Entry 1X07 (X-ray diffraction, 2.20 A resolution); this record covers chain A.

Chain A:
Molecule: Undecaprenyl pyrophosphate synthetase
Organism: Escherichia coli
Notes: EC 2.5.1.31
Reference sequence: P60472 (UPPS_ECOLI); numbering as in UniProt (aligned over 1-253)
Amino-acid sequence (253 residues; row label = number of the first residue in the row):
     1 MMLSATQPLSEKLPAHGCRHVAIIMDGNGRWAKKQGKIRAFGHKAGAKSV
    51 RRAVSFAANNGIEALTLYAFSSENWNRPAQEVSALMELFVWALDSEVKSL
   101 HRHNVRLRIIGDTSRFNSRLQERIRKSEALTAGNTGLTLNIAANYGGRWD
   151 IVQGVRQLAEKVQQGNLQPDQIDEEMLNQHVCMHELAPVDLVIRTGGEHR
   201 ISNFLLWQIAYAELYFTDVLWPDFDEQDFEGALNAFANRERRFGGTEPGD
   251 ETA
Unresolved in the structure: 1-9, 241-253
Metal / ion sites: Mg2+: D26 (together with 3-methylbut-3-enyl trihydrogen diphosphate)
Small-molecule neighbours: 3-methylbut-3-enyl trihydrogen diphosphate (IPE): M25, D26, G27, N28, G29, R30, R39, H43, Y68, A69, N74, R77, L85
Reported in the primary citation:
  - Mg2+ coordination: D26
  - mutagenesis - D26A: abolished binding to IPP
  - mutagenesis - D26A (1000-fold), H43A (1000-fold), S71A, N74A, R77A: decreased catalytic activity (citing earlier work)
  - mutagenesis - D26E, D26K, D26R: decreased catalytic activity
  - catalytic residues: D26, G27, N28, H43, S71, N74, R77 (proposed by the authors, not directly observed)
  - mutagenesis - D26E (2-5-fold), D26R (2-5-fold): decreased binding to IPP
  - mutagenesis - D26E: unchanged binding to FPP

In short:
Ligands of chain A: 3-methylbut-3-enyl trihydrogen diphosphate. From the paper: catalytic residues D26, G27
and N28 among others; D26A, H43A and S71A, among others, reduce catalytic activity; 8 substitutions were
tested in all.
Chain A is Undecaprenyl pyrophosphate synthetase (Escherichia coli); the structure, Crystal structure of
undecaprenyl pyrophosphate synthase in complex with Mg and IPP, was determined by X-ray diffraction (same
publication as 1X06, 1X08 and 1X09).
